PDB entry 7ZR7 | electron microscopy, 3.70 A resolution | chains H and F of the 9 polymer chains in the assembly

== Chain H (and F) ==
Protein: Omi-42 heavy chain
Source organism: Homo sapiens
Notes: chain F of this document is another copy of the same molecule, construct and numbering; everything in this record applies to it too
Chain sequence (125 residues; row label = number of the first residue in the row):
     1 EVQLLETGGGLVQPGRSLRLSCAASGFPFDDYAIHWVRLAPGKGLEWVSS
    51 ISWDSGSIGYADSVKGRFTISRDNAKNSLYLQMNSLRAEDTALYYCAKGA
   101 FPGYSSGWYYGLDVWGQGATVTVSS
Disulfide bonds: C22-C96

== Chain H / chain F interface ==
Residue-residue contacts - 5 pairs, chain H then chain F:
  T7(H) - P14(F)  hydrogen bond (side chain-backbone)
  G8(H) - Q13(F)  hydrogen bond (backbone-side chain)
  R19(H) - G15(F)
  S21(H) - P14(F)  hydrogen bond (side chain-backbone)
  S21(H) - G15(F)
Other interface residues (no listed pair), chain H (5 interface residues in all): Y80
Other interface residues (no listed pair), chain F (7 interface residues in all): R16, S85, R87, S125

== Summary ==
The interface between chain H and chain F involves 5 residues on one side and 7 on the other, with 3 hydrogen
bonds. Among the polar pairs are T7(H)-P14(F), G8(H)-Q13(F) and S21(H)-P14(F).
Both chains are Omi-42 heavy chain (Homo sapiens). Entry 7ZR7 (Omi-42 fab in complex with sars-cov-2 beta
spike glycoprotein) was determined by electron microscopy together with 7ZF6, 7ZF7, 7ZFD, 7ZFF, 7ZR8 and 7ZRC
from the same study.
